PDB entry 6EY2 | X-ray diffraction, 2.70 A resolution | chain A

Chain A:
Molecule: E3 ubiquitin-protein ligase XIAP
Organism: Homo sapiens
Notes: EC 2.3.2.27; fragment: Zinc-finger protein
UniProt: P98170 (XIAP_HUMAN); residue numbers follow UniProt; this construct covers 241-356
Chain sequence (146 residues; numbered 211 to 356; the number before each row is that of its first residue):
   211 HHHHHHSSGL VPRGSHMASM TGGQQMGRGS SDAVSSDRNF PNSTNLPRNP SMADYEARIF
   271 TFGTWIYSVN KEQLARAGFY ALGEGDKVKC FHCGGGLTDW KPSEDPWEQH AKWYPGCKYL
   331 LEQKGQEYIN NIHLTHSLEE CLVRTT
Not modelled in the structure: 211-253, 353-356
Differences from the reference sequence: expression tag (211-240)
Bound ions: Zn2+: Cys-300, Cys-303, His-320, Cys-327
Residues lining bound ligands: C3T ((3S,6S,7S,9AS)-N-[(4-tert-butylphenyl)methyl]-7-(hydroxymethyl)-6-[[(2S)-2-(methylamino)butanoyl]amino]-5-oxidanylidene-1,2,3,6,7,8,9,9A-octahydropyrrolo[1,2-a]azepine-3-carboxamide): Leu-292, Lys-297, Lys-299, Gly-304, Gly-305, Gly-306, Leu-307, Thr-308, Asp-309, Trp-310, Lys-311, Glu-314, Gln-319, Trp-323, Tyr-324

Overview:
Chain A binds compound C3T. Cys-300, Cys-303, His-320 and Cys-327 coordinate Zn2+.
Chain A is E3 ubiquitin-protein ligase XIAP (Homo sapiens); the structure, Crystal structure of XIAP-BIR3 in
complex with a cIAP1-selective SM, was determined by X-ray diffraction, deposited together with 6EXW.
